5ILU - chain A; structure by X-ray diffraction, 1.10 A resolution.

Chain A:
Protein: ETS translocation variant 4
From: Homo sapiens
Reference sequence: P43268 (ETV4_HUMAN); residues 340-436 here = UniProt positions 340-436
Chain sequence (97 residues; numbered 340 to 436; the number before each row is that of its first residue):
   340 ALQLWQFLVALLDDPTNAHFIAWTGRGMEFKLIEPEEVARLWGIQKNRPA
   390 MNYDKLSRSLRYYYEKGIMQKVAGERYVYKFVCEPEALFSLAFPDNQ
Disulfide bonds: C422 forms a disulfide with the same residue of a neighbouring copy of this chain
Swiss-Prot annotation at these positions:
  - DNA-binding region: L341 to V421 (ETS)
What the authors report for this chain:
  - mutagenesis - L430A: increased binding to DNA
  - mutagenesis - L430M: unchanged binding to DNA
  - mutagenesis - I407A: decreased binding to DNA
  - contacts within the chain: I407-L430, W344-L430 (hydrophobic contact)

In short:
From UniProt: a DNA-binding region. From the paper: L430A increases binding to DNA; contacts within the chain
involving L430, I407 and W344; 3 substitutions were tested in all.
Chain A is ETS translocation variant 4 (Homo sapiens); the structure, Autoinhibited ETV4, was determined by
X-ray diffraction (same publication as 5ILS and 5ILV).
